5O7K - chains A and B; structure by X-ray diffraction, 2.05 A resolution.

[Chain A (and B)]
Name: Monellin chain B, Monellin chain A
Organism: Dioscoreophyllum cumminsii
Notes: chain B of this document is another copy of the same molecule, construct and numbering; everything in this record applies to it too
UniProtKB: chimeric construct of P02882, P02881: residues 1-48 from P02882 (MONB_DIOCU) positions 1-48 (same numbers); residues 52-96 from P02881 positions 1-45 (UniProt number = residue number - 51)
Amino-acid sequence (96 residues; row label = number of the first residue in the row):
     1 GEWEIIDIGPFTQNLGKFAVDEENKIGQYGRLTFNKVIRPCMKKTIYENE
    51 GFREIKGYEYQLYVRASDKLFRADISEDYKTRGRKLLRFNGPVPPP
Not modelled in the structure: 49-53 (chain B: 48-51)
Construct notes: linker (49-51); engineered mutation Arg65 (Tyr14 in P02881)
UniProt features mapped onto this chain:
  - site: Cys41 (Blocking, abolishes the sweet taste)

[Interface between chain A and chain B]
Contacting residue pairs (40):
  Trp3(A) - Ile5(B)
  Trp3(A) - Pro40(B)
  Trp3(A) - Pro96(B)
  Glu4(A) - Ile5(B)
  Ile5(A) - Trp3(B)
  Ile5(A) - Glu4(B)
  Ile5(A) - Ile5(B)  hydrophobic
  Ile5(A) - Met42(B)  hydrophobic
  Arg39(A) - Glu2(B)  salt bridge
  Arg39(A) - Lys44(B)
  Pro40(A) - Trp3(B)
  Pro40(A) - Met42(B)  hydrophobic
  Glu59(A) - Pro96(B)
  Gln61(A) - Tyr63(B)  hydrogen bond
  Gln61(A) - Pro96(B)
  Tyr63(A) - Gln61(B)  hydrogen bond
  Tyr63(A) - Tyr63(B)  hydrogen bond
  Arg72(A) - Tyr63(B)
  Arg72(A) - Val93(B)
  Arg72(A) - Pro94(B)  hydrogen bond (side chain-backbone)
  Arg72(A) - Pro95(B)  hydrogen bond (side chain-backbone)
  Arg72(A) - Pro96(B)
  Asp74(A) - Pro95(B)
  Asp74(A) - Pro96(B)
  Arg88(A) - Pro94(B)
  Arg88(A) - Pro95(B)  hydrogen bond (side chain-backbone)
  Arg88(A) - Pro96(B)
  Asn90(A) - Pro94(B)
  Val93(A) - Arg72(B)
  Val93(A) - Asn90(B)
  Pro94(A) - Arg72(B)  hydrogen bond (backbone-side chain)
  Pro94(A) - Arg88(B)
  Pro94(A) - Asn90(B)
  Pro95(A) - Arg72(B)  hydrogen bond (backbone-side chain)
  Pro95(A) - Asp74(B)
  Pro95(A) - Arg88(B)
  Pro96(A) - Trp3(B)
  Pro96(A) - Gln61(B)
  Pro96(A) - Arg72(B)
  Pro96(A) - Asp74(B)
Other interface residues (no listed pair), chain A (17 interface residues in all): Met42
Other interface residues (no listed pair), chain B (18 interface residues in all): Gly1

[In short]
17 residues of chain A and 18 residues of chain B are in contact; the contacts include 8 hydrogen bonds and 1
salt bridge. Polar contacts include Arg39(A)-Glu2(B), Gln61(A)-Tyr63(B) and Tyr63(A)-Tyr63(B).
Chain A and chain B are both Monellin chain B, Monellin chain A (Dioscoreophyllum cumminsii); the structure,
Crystal structure of a single chain monellin mutant (Y65R) pH 2.0, was determined by X-ray diffraction,
deposited together with 5O7L, 5O7Q, 5O7R and 5O7S.
